8EPN - chains A and B of the 3 polymer chains in the assembly; structure by electron microscopy, 2.80 A resolution.

[Chain A (and B)]
Molecule: Spike glycoprotein
From: Severe acute respiratory syndrome coronavirus 2
Notes: chain B of this document is another copy of the same molecule, construct and numbering; everything in this record applies to it too
UniProtKB: P0DTC2 (SPIKE_SARS2); residues 27-1147 here = UniProt positions 27-1147
Amino-acid sequence (1121 residues; each row starts with the number of its first residue):
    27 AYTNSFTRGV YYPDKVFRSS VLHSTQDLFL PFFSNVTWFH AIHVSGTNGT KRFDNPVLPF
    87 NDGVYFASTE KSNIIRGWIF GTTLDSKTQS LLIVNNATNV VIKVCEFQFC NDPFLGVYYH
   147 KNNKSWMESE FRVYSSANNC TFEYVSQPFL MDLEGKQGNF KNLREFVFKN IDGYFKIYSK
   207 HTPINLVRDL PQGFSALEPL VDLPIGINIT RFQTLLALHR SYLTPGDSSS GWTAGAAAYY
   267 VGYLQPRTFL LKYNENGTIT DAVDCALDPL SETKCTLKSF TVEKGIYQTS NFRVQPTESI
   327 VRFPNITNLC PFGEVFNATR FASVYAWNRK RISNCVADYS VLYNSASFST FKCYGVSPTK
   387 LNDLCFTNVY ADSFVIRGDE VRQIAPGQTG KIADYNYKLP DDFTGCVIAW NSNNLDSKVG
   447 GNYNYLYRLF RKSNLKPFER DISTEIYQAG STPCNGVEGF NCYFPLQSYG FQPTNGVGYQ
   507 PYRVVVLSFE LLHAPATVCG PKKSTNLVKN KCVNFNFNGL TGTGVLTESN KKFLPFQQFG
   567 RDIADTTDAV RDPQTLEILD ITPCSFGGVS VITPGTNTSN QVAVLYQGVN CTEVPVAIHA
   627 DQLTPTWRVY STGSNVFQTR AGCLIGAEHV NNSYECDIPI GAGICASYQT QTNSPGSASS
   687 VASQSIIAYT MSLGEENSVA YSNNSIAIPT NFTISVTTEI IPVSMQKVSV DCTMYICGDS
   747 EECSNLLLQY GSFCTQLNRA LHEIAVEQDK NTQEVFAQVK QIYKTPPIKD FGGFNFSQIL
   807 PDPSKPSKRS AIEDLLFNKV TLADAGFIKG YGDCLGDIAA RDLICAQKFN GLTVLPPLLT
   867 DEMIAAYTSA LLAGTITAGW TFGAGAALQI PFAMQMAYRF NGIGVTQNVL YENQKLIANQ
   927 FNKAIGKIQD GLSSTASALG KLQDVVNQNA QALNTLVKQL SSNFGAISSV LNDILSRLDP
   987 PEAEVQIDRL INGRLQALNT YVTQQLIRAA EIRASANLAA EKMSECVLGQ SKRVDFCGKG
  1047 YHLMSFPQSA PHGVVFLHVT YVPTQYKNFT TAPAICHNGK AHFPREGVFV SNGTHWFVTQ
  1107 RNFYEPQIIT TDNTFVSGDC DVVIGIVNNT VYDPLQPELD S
Unresolved in the structure: 70-77, 144-155, 173-185, 246-262, 445-446, 469-488, 624-640, 677-687, 829-852
Disulfide bonds: Cys-131/Cys-166, Cys-291/Cys-301, Cys-336/Cys-361, Cys-538/Cys-590, Cys-617/Cys-649, Cys-662/Cys-671, Cys-738/Cys-760, Cys-743/Cys-749, Cys-1082/Cys-1126
Covalently attached groups: N-acetylglucosamine (NAG) linked to Asn-61, Asn-122, Asn-165, Asn-234, Asn-282, Asn-331, Asn-603, Asn-616, Asn-657, Asn-709, Asn-717, Asn-801, Asn-1074, Asn-1098, Asn-1134; glycan linked to Asn-343
Construct notes: conflict Gly-614 (Asp in P0DTC2), Gly-682 (Arg in P0DTC2), Ser-683 (Arg in P0DTC2), 24 further conflict positions vs the reference (P0DTC2) not listed
UniProt features mapped onto this chain:
  - region: Asn-280 to Cys-301 (Putative superantigen), Arg-403 to Asp-405 (Integrin-binding motif), Asn-448 to Phe-456 (Immunodominant HLA epitope recognized by the CD8+), Pro-681, Ala-684 (Putative superantigen), Ser-816 to Tyr-837 (Fusion peptide 1), Lys-835 to Phe-855 (Fusion peptide 2)
  - site: Arg-815, Ser-816 (Cleavage)
  - glycosylation: Asn-61 (N-linked (GlcNAc...) (hybrid) asparagine), Asn-74 (N-linked (GlcNAc...) (complex) asparagine), Asn-122 (N-linked (GlcNAc...) (hybrid) asparagine), Asn-149 (N-linked (GlcNAc...) (complex) asparagine), Asn-165 (N-linked (GlcNAc...) (complex) asparagine), Asn-234 (N-linked (GlcNAc...) (high mannose) asparagine), Asn-282 (N-linked (GlcNAc...) (complex) asparagine), Thr-323 (O-linked (GalNAc) threonine), Ser-325 (O-linked (HexNAc...) serine), Asn-331 (N-linked (GlcNAc...) (complex) asparagine), Asn-343 (N-linked (GlcNAc...) (complex) asparagine), Asn-603 (N-linked (GlcNAc...) (hybrid) asparagine), Asn-616 (N-linked (GlcNAc...) (complex) asparagine), Asn-657 (N-linked (GlcNAc...) (complex) asparagine), Thr-676 (O-linked (GlcNAc...) threonine), Thr-678 (O-linked (GlcNAc...) threonine), Asn-709 (N-linked (GlcNAc...) (high mannose) asparagine), Asn-717 (N-linked (GlcNAc...) (hybrid) asparagine), Asn-801 (N-linked (GlcNAc...) (hybrid) asparagine), Asn-1074 (N-linked (GlcNAc...) (hybrid) asparagine) and 2 more in UniProt
  - natural variant: Gln-52 (Q52H: In strain: Omicron/EG.5.1), Ala-67 (A67V: In strain: Eta/B.1.525, Omicron/BA.1), His-69 to Val-70 (deletion: In strain: Alpha/B.1.1.7, Eta/B.1.525 and 5 more), Gly-75 (G75V: In strain: Lambda/C.37), Thr-76 (T76I: In strain: Lambda/C.37), Asp-80 (D80A: In strain: Beta/B.1.351), Val-83 (V83A: In strain: Omicron/XBB.1.5, Omicron/EG.5.1), Thr-95 (T95I: In strain: Iota/B.1.526, Mu/B.1.621 and 2 more), Arg-102 (R102I: In strain: A23.1), Asp-138 (D138Y: In strain: Gamma/P.1), Gly-142 to Tyr-145 (sequence variant, change not given here; In strain: Omicron/BA.1), Gly-142 (G142D: In strain: Kappa/B.1.617.1, Omicron/BA.2 and 7 more), 72 further natural variant entries in UniProt
  - mutagenesis: His-69 to Val-70 (Increased incorporation of cleaved spike into virions), Asn-121 (N121Q: Partial loss of biliverdin affinity), Arg-190 (R190K: Partial loss of biliverdin affinity), Asn-234 (N234Q: Increased resistance to neutralizing antibodies), Asn-331 (N331Q: Reduced viral infectivity), Asn-343 (N343Q: Reduced viral infectivity), Leu-452 (L452R: Increased resistance to neutralizing antibodies. Decreases HLA binding to NF9 epitope. Increased binding affinity to human ACE2), Tyr-453 (Y453F: Decreased HLA binding to NF9 epitope. Increased binding affinity to human ACE2), Ala-475 (A475V: Increased resistance to neutralizing antibodies), Val-483 (V483A: Increased resistance to neutralizing antibodies), Glu-484 (E484D: Increased replication in human TMEM106B overexpressing cells), Phe-490 (F490L: Increased resistance to neutralizing antibodies and human covalescent sera neutralization), 11 further mutagenesis entries in UniProt
From the paper describing this entry:
  - contacts within the chain: Tyr-756/Asn-998 (hydrogen bond)
  - self-association interface (contacts with another copy of this molecule); pairs are residue here / residue on that copy: Glu-701/Lys-786, Glu-1027/Arg-1039 (hydrogen bond)

[Interface between chain A and chain B]
Contacting residue pairs - 117 pairs, chain A then chain B:
  Asn-317(A) with Asp-737(B), hydrogen bond
  Arg-319(A) with Met-740(B); Asp-745(B)
  Arg-357(A) with Pro-230(B), hydrogen bond (side chain-backbone); Ile-231(B), hydrogen bond (side chain-backbone)
  Gly-381(A) with Arg-983(B); Leu-984(B)
  Val-382(A) with Arg-983(B); Leu-984(B)
  Ser-383(A) with Arg-983(B), hydrogen bond (backbone-backbone); Asp-985(B)
  Lys-386(A) with Leu-981(B), hydrogen bond (side chain-backbone); Ser-982(B); Leu-984(B), hydrogen bond (side chain-backbone); Asp-985(B), salt bridge
  Leu-390(A) with Ser-982(B); Arg-983(B)
  Thr-393(A) with Tyr-200(B)
  Asn-394(A) with Tyr-200(B), hydrogen bond
  Leu-517(A) with Arg-983(B)
  Leu-518(A) with Tyr-200(B), hydrophobic
  His-519(A) with Lys-202(B)
  Lys-558(A) with Phe-43(B)
  Phe-559(A) with Phe-43(B), hydrophobic
  Phe-562(A) with Lys-41(B), hydrogen bond (backbone-side chain); Glu-224(B); Pro-225(B)
  Gln-563(A) with Lys-41(B); Val-42(B), hydrogen bond (side chain-backbone); Phe-43(B)
  Gln-564(A) with Lys-41(B), hydrogen bond (backbone-backbone)
  Phe-565(A) with Lys-41(B); Val-42(B); Phe-43(B), hydrogen bond (backbone-backbone)
  Gly-566(A) with Phe-43(B)
  Arg-567(A) with Val-42(B); Phe-43(B), hydrogen bond (backbone-backbone)
  Ala-570(A) with Gln-853(B); Val-963(B), hydrophobic
  Asp-571(A) with Arg-44(B), salt bridge
  Pro-589(A) with Phe-855(B), hydrophobic
  Phe-592(A) with Lys-854(B); Gly-857(B); Thr-859(B)
  Arg-646(A) with Thr-866(B)
  Pro-665(A) with Leu-864(B), hydrophobic
  Ala-668(A) with Pro-863(B), hydrogen bond (backbone-backbone); Leu-864(B); Thr-866(B)
  Gly-669(A) with Leu-864(B), hydrogen bond (backbone-backbone); Met-869(B)
  Met-697(A) with Leu-865(B), hydrophobic
  Leu-699(A) with Ala-872(B), hydrophobic; Tyr-873(B)
  Gly-700(A) with Lys-786(B); Ile-788(B)
  Glu-701(A) with Lys-786(B); Gln-787(B); Ile-788(B), hydrogen bond (backbone-backbone)
  Glu-702(A) with Ile-788(B); Lys-790(B), salt bridge
  Asn-703(A) with Ile-788(B), hydrogen bond (backbone-backbone); Tyr-789(B)
  Val-705(A) with Ala-893(B)
  Ala-706(A) with Leu-894(B); Gln-895(B)
  Tyr-707(A) with Pro-792(B), hydrophobic; Pro-793(B); Ile-794(B), hydrophobic; Gln-895(B)
  Ser-708(A) with Gln-895(B)
  Asn-709(A) with Pro-897(B)
  Ser-711(A) with Gln-895(B); Pro-897(B)
  Ile-712(A) with Trp-886(B), hydrophobic; Ile-896(B), hydrophobic
  Ala-713(A) with Ile-896(B)
  Gln-957(A) with Arg-765(B), hydrogen bond
  Thr-961(A) with Gln-762(B); Arg-765(B)
  Gln-965(A) with Tyr-756(B); Gly-757(B); Ser-758(B), hydrogen bond (side chain-backbone); Phe-759(B)
  Ser-968(A) with Gln-755(B); Gly-757(B)
  Asn-969(A) with Gln-755(B), hydrogen bond
  Phe-970(A) with Gln-755(B), hydrogen bond (backbone-backbone)
  Arg-995(A) with Asp-994(B), salt bridge
  Gln-1002(A) with Gln-1002(B), hydrogen bond
  Glu-1017(A) with Arg-1019(B)
  Arg-1039(A) with Glu-1027(B), salt bridge; Glu-1031(B), salt bridge; Arg-1039(B)
  Val-1040(A) with Ser-1030(B); Glu-1031(B)
  Tyr-1072(A) with Ala-890(B); Gly-891(B); Ala-892(B), hydrophobic
  Asn-1074(A) with Leu-894(B)
  Thr-1077(A) with Met-900(B)
  Ala-1078(A) with Met-900(B)
  Pro-1079(A) with Met-900(B); Tyr-917(B)
  Phe-1089(A) with Asn-914(B); Tyr-917(B), hydrophobic
  Pro-1090(A) with Gln-913(B)
  Arg-1107(A) with Trp-886(B); Tyr-904(B)
  Phe-1121(A) with Asn-914(B)
  Ser-1123(A) with Asn-914(B); Glu-918(B)
  Val-1128(A) with Tyr-917(B); Glu-918(B)
  Leu-1141(A) with Glu-1144(B)
  Gln-1142(A) with Glu-1144(B)
  Leu-1145(A) with Glu-1144(B)
Other interface residues (no listed pair), chain A (84 interface residues in all): Glu-516, Pro-521, Thr-547, Thr-549, Lys-557, Thr-572, Gly-667, Gly-971, Thr-1006, Thr-1009, Gln-1010, Ile-1013, Asp-1041, Arg-1091, Val-1129, Ile-1130
Other interface residues (no listed pair), chain B (87 interface residues in all): Tyr-38, Asp-40, Gly-232, Asn-282, Thr-791, Leu-858, Thr-887, Gln-920, Lys-921, Asn-978, Asn-1005, Thr-1009, Leu-1012, Ile-1013, Leu-1034, Gly-1035, Asp-1118, Ser-1147

[In short]
84 residues of chain A face 87 of chain B across their interface, with 21 hydrogen bonds and 6 salt bridges.
Among the polar pairs are Lys-386(A)/Asp-985(B), Asp-571(A)/Arg-44(B) and Glu-702(A)/Lys-790(B). The paper
reports a self-association interface involving Glu-701(A), Lys-786(A) and Glu-1027(A) among others; contacts
within the chain involving Tyr-756(A) and Asn-998(A).
Chain A and chain B are both Spike glycoprotein (Severe acute respiratory syndrome coronavirus 2); the
structure, Cryo-EM structure of SARS-CoV-2 Spike trimer S2D14 in the 3-RBD Down conformation, was determined
by electron microscopy (same publication as 8EPP and 8EPQ).
